6V1P - chain A; structure by X-ray diffraction, 1.20 A resolution.

[Chain A]
Protein: Beta-lactamase class B VIM-2
Organism: Pseudomonas aeruginosa
Reference sequence: Q9K2N0 (Q9K2N0_PSEAI); the author numbering skips numbers that UniProt does not, so the offset changes along the chain: 25-45 = UniProt 27-47; 47-64 = UniProt 48-65; 66-100 = UniProt 66-100; 102-107 = UniProt 101-106; 6 more segments
Sequence (242 residues; numbered 23 to 300; 36 numbers in that range are skipped by the numbering (no residue carries them; nothing is unmodelled there); the number before each row is that of its first residue):
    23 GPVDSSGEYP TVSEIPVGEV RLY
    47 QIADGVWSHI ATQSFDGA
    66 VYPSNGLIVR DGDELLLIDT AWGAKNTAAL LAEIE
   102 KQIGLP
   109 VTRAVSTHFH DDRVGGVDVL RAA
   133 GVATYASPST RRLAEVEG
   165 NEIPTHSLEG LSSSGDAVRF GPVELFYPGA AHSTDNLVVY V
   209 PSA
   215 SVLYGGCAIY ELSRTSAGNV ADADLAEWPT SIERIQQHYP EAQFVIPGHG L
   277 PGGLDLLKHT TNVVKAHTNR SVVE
Unresolved in the structure: 23-30, 297-300
Construct notes: expression tag (23-24)
Metal / ion sites: Zn2+ site 1: His116, His118, His196 (together with QNA); Zn2+ site 2: Asp120, Cys221, His263 (together with QNA); Zn2+ site 3: His170 (together with acetate ion) (shared with 1 residue of chain B); Zn2+ site 4: His285 (together with acetate ion) (shared with 1 residue of chain B)
Ligand contacts: QNA ((1AR,7BS)-5-fluoranyl-2,2-bis(oxidanyl)-1A,7B-dihydro-1H-cyclopropa[c][1,2]benzoxaborinine-4-carboxylic acid): Phe61, Tyr67, Trp87, His116, His118, Asp120, His196, Cys221, Tyr224, Arg228, Gly232, Asn233, His263

[Overview]
Ligands of chain A: compound QNA. His116, His118 and His196 coordinate Zn2+ site 1. The Zn2+ site 2 is built
by Asp120, Cys221 and His263.
Chain A is Beta-lactamase class B VIM-2 (Pseudomonas aeruginosa); the structure, Structure of VIM-2 bound to
QPX7728 at 1.20 A, was determined by X-ray diffraction, deposited together with 6V1J, 6V1M and 6V1O.
